1A2J - chain A; structure by X-ray diffraction, 2.00 A resolution.

Chain A:
Name: Disulfide bond formation protein
Organism: Escherichia coli
UniProt: P24991 (DSBA_ECOLI); residues 1-189 here correspond to UniProt positions 20-208 (UniProt number = residue number + 19)
Sequence (189 residues; numbered 1 to 189; the number before each row is that of its first residue):
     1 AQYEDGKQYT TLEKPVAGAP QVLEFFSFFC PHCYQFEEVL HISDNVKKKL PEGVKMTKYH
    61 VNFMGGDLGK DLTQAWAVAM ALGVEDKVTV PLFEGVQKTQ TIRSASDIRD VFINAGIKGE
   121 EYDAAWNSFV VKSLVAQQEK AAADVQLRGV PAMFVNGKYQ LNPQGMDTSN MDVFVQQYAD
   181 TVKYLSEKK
Not modelled in the structure: 189
Cystine bridges: Cys30-Cys33
What the authors report for this chain:
  - contacts within the chain: Cys30-Cys33 (backbone contact), Phe129-Pro163 (hydrophobic contact), Val130-Met171 (hydrophobic contact), Phe129-Gln164 (hydrophobic contact), Phe129-Thr168 (hydrophobic contact), Val130-Thr168 (hydrophobic contact), Phe129-Phe174 (hydrophobic contact)
  - conformationally variable residues (domain motion): Phe63 to Gly66
  - catalytic residues: Cys30 (citing earlier work)

In short:
From the paper: the catalytic residue Cys30; conformational variability at Phe63.
Chain A is Disulfide bond formation protein (Escherichia coli); the structure, Oxidized dsba crystal form II,
was determined by X-ray diffraction, deposited together with 1A2L and 1A2M.
